Entry 4HCW (X-ray diffraction, 2.71 A resolution); this record covers chain A.

== Chain A ==
Protein: thiaminase-I
From: Naegleria gruberi
Notes: EC 2.5.1.2
UniProtKB: D2V4Z5 (D2V4Z5_NAEGR); residues 1-356 here = UniProt positions 1-356
Chain sequence (357 residues; row label = number of the first residue in the row; numbering starts at 0):
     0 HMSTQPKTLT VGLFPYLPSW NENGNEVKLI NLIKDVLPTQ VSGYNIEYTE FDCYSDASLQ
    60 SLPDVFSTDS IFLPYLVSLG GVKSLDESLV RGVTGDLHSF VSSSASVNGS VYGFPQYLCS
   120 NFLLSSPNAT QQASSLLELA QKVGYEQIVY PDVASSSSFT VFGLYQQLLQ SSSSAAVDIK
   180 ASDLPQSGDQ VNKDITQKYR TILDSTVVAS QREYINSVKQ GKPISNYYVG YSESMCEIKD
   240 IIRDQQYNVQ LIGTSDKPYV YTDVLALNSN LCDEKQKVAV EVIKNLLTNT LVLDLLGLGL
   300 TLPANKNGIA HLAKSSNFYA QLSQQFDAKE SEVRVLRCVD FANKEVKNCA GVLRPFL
Not modelled in the structure: 0-4
Construct notes: expression tag (0)
From the paper describing this entry:
  - mutagenesis - C118S: abolished catalytic activity (citing earlier work)

== Overview ==
From the paper: C118S abolishes catalytic activity.
Chain A is thiaminase-I (Naegleria gruberi); the structure, Structure of a eukaryotic thiaminase-I, was
determined by X-ray diffraction (same publication as 4HCY).
